7U6E - chains A and F of the 6 polymer chains in the assembly; structure by electron microscopy, 3.00 A resolution.

[Chain A]
Protein: Insulin A chain
Source organism: Homo sapiens
UniProt: P01308 (INS_HUMAN); residues 1-21 here correspond to UniProt positions 90-110 (UniProt number = residue number + 89)
Chain sequence (21 residues; each row starts with the number of its first residue):
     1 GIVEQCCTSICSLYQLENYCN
Disulfides: Cys6-Cys11

[Chain F]
Protein: Isoform Short of Insulin receptor
Source organism: Homo sapiens
Notes: EC 2.7.10.1; fragment: ectodomain
UniProt: P06213-2 (INSR-2_HUMAN); aligned to UniProt positions 28-924 over residues 1-897 (the alignment contains insertions or deletions, so no single offset holds)
Chain sequence (930 residues; each row starts with the number of its first residue):
     1 HLYPGEVCPGMDIRNNLTRLHELENCSVIEGHLQILLMFKTRPEDFRDLS
    51 FPKLIMITDYLLLFRVYGLESLKDLFPNLTVIRGSRLFFNYALVIFEMVH
   101 LKELGLYNLMNITRGSVRIEKNNELCYLATIDWSRILDSVEDNHIVLNKD
   151 DNEECGDICPGTAKGKTNCPATVINGQFVERCWTHSHCQKVCPTICKSHG
   201 CTAEGLCCHSECLGNCSQPDDPTKCVACRNFYLDGRCVETCPPPYYHFQD
   251 WRCVNFSFCQDLHHKCKNSRRQGCHQYVIHNNKCIPECPSGYTMNSSNLL
   301 CTPCLGPCPKVCHLLEGEKTIDSVTSAQELRGCTVINGSLIINIRGGNNL
   351 AAELEANLGLIEEISGYLKIRRSYALVSLSFFRKLRLIRGETLEIGNYSF
   401 YALDNQNLRQLWDWSKHNLTTTQGKLFFHYNPKLCLSEIHKMEEVSGTKG
   451 RQERNDIALKTNGDKASCENELLKFSYIRTSFDKILLRWEPYWPPDFRDL
   501 LGFMLFYKEAPYQNVTEFDGQDACGSNSWTVVDIDPPLRSNDPKSQNHPG
   551 WLMRGLKPWTQYAIFVKTLVTFSDERRTYGAKSDIIYVQTDATNPSVPLD
   601 PISVSNSSSQIILKWKPPSDPNGNITHYLVFWERQAEDSELFELDYCLKG
   651 LKLPSRTWSPPFESEDSQKHNQSEYEDSAGECCSCPKTDSQILKELEESS
   701 FRKTFEDYLHNVVFVPRPSRKRRSLGDVGNAGNNEEHRPFEKVVNKESLV
   751 ISGLRHFTGYRIELQACNQDTPEERCSVAAYVSARTMPEAKADDIVGPVT
   801 HEIFENNVVHLMWQEPKEPNGLIVLYEVSYRRYGDEELHLCVSRKHFALE
   851 RGCRLRGLSPGNYSVRIRATSLAGNGSWTEPTYFYVTDYLDVPSNIARMK
   901 QLEDKVEELLSKNYHLENEVARLKKLVGER
Disordered / not traced: 1-309, 574-577, 593-689, 719-930
Differences from the reference sequence: conflict His144 (Tyr171 in P06213-2), Thr421 (Ile448 in P06213-2), Lys465 (Gln492 in P06213-2), Ala731 (Pro777 in P06213-2), Gly732 (Thr778 in P06213-2), Asn733 (Ser779 in P06213-2), Asn734 (Pro780 in P06213-2); expression tag (898-930)
Disulfides: Cys312-Cys333, Cys435-Cys468
Covalently attached groups: N-acetylglucosamine (NAG) linked to Asn337, Asn397, Asn514

[Chain A / chain F interface]
Pairs across the interface - 17 pairs, chain A then chain F:
  Gly1(A) with Asn711(F)
  Ile2(A) with His710(F); Asn711(F), hydrogen bond (backbone-side chain); Phe714(F), hydrophobic
  Val3(A) with Asp707(F); His710(F); Asn711(F), hydrogen bond (backbone-side chain)
  Glu4(A) with Asn711(F), hydrogen bond
  Cys7(A) with Asp496(F), hydrogen bond; Arg498(F)
  Glu17(A) with Arg717(F), salt bridge
  Asn18(A) with Pro716(F); Arg717(F), hydrogen bond (backbone-backbone)
  Tyr19(A) with Phe714(F); Val715(F); Pro716(F)
  Cys20(A) with Arg717(F), hydrogen bond (backbone-side chain)
Also at the interface, not in a pair above, chain A (10 interface residues in all): Asn21

[In short]
10 residues of chain A and 9 residues of chain F are in contact; the contacts include 6 hydrogen bonds and 1
salt bridge. Polar contacts include Glu17(A)-Arg717(F), Ile2(A)-Asn711(F) and Val3(A)-Asn711(F). Covalently
linked N-acetylglucosamine: at Asn337(F), Asn397(F) and Asn514(F).
Chain A is Insulin A chain and chain F is Isoform Short of Insulin receptor, both from Homo sapiens; the
structure, Head region of insulin receptor ectodomain (A-isoform) bound to the non-insulin agonist IM462, was
determined by electron microscopy together with 7U6D from the same study.
